PDB entry 7YV2 | electron microscopy, 3.36 A resolution | chains A and B of the 3 polymer chains in the assembly

# Chain A
Name: Capsid protein VP1
From: Coxsackievirus A16
Notes: EC 3.4.22.29, 3.6.1.15, 3.4.22.28, 2.7.7.48
UniProt: M4TAU2 (M4TAU2_9ENTO); residues 1-297 here correspond to UniProt positions 566-862 (UniProt number = residue number + 565)
Amino-acid sequence (297 residues; numbered 1 to 297; the number before each row is that of its first residue):
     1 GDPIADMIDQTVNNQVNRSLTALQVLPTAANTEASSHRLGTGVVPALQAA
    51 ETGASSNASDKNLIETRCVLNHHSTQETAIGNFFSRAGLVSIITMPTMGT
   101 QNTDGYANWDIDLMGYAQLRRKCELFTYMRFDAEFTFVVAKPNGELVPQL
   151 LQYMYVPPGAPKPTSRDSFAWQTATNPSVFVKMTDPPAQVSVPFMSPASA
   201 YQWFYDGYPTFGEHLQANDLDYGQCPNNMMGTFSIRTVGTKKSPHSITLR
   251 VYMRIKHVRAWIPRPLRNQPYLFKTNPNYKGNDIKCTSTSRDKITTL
Not modelled in the structure: 1-72, 98-103, 206-227

# Chain B
Name: Capsid protein VP2
From: Coxsackievirus A16
Notes: EC 3.4.22.29, 3.6.1.15, 3.4.22.28, 2.7.7.48
UniProt: A9LXZ4 (A9LXZ4_9ENTO); residues 1-254 here correspond to UniProt positions 70-323 (UniProt number = residue number + 69)
Amino-acid sequence (254 residues; row label = number of the first residue in the row):
     1 SPSAEACGYSDRVAQLTIGNSTITTQEAANIVIAYGEWPEYCPDTDATAV
    51 DKPTRPDVSVNRFFTLDTKSWAKDSKGWYWKFPDVLTEVGVFGQNAQFHY
   101 LYRSGFCVHVQCNASKFHQGALLVAVLPEYVLGTIAGGTGNENSHPPYAT
   151 TQPGQVGAVLTHPYVLDAGIPLSQLTVCPHQWINLRTNNCATIIVPYMNT
   201 VPFDSALNHCNFGLLVIPVVPLDFNAGATSEIPITVTIAPMCAEFAGLRQ
   251 AVKQ
Not modelled in the structure: 1-29, 38-61, 91-101, 136-154, 205-209, 245-254
What the authors report for this chain:
  - mutagenesis - V159F: decreased growth

# How chain A and chain B interact
Pairs across the interface (37):
  Y128(A) - E129(B)  hydrogen bond
  Y128(A) - M198(B)
  Y128(A) - T200(B)
  A198(A) - T200(B)
  S199(A) - T200(B)
  A200(A) - T200(B)
  Q202(A) - E129(B)
  F204(A) - E129(B)
  F204(A) - V131(B)  hydrophobic
  Y205(A) - V131(B)
  I262(A) - Y35(B)
  I262(A) - P128(B)  hydrophobic
  I262(A) - M198(B)  hydrophobic
  R264(A) - P128(B)  hydrogen bond (side chain-backbone)
  R264(A) - E129(B)  hydrogen bond (side chain-backbone)
  P265(A) - I170(B)
  P265(A) - Q174(B)
  P265(A) - V177(B)
  L266(A) - P171(B)
  L266(A) - Q174(B)  hydrogen bond (backbone-side chain)
  R267(A) - G169(B)
  N268(A) - G169(B)
  N268(A) - P171(B)
  P277(A) - V131(B)  hydrophobic
  P277(A) - A168(B)
  N278(A) - G133(B)
  N278(A) - T134(B)  hydrogen bond (side chain-backbone)
  Y279(A) - T134(B)
  Y279(A) - I135(B)
  Y279(A) - H162(B)
  Y279(A) - V165(B)
  Y279(A) - D167(B)  hydrogen bond
  Y279(A) - A168(B)
  G281(A) - I135(B)
  I284(A) - Y164(B)  hydrophobic
  I284(A) - V165(B)  hydrophobic
  T287(A) - Y164(B)
Interface residues without a listed pair, chain A (24 interface residues in all): T127, P263, Q269, K285, C286
Interface residues without a listed pair, chain B (23 interface residues in all): L127, L175, C178, N199

# In short
Chain A and chain B form an interface of 24 and 23 residues respectively, with 6 hydrogen bonds. Among the
polar pairs are Y128(A)-E129(B), R264(A)-P128(B) and R264(A)-E129(B). The paper reports that V159F of chain B
reduces growth.
Here chain A is Capsid protein VP1 and chain B is Capsid protein VP2, both from Coxsackievirus A16. Entry 7YV2
(Cryo-EM structure of expanded coxsackievirus A16 empty particle after incubation with 8C4 antibody) was
determined by electron microscopy together with 7YV7, 7YRF, 7YRH, 7Y7M and 7YMS from the same study.
